8TOE - chains J and K of the 9 polymer chains in the assembly; structure by electron microscopy, 2.90 A resolution.

== Chain J ==
Molecule: DNA-directed RNA polymerase subunit beta'
From: Escherichia coli (strain K12)
Notes: EC 2.7.7.6
UniProtKB: P0A8T7 (RPOC_ECOLI); residues 1-1407 here = UniProt positions 1-1407
Amino-acid sequence (1407 residues; row label = number of the first residue in the row):
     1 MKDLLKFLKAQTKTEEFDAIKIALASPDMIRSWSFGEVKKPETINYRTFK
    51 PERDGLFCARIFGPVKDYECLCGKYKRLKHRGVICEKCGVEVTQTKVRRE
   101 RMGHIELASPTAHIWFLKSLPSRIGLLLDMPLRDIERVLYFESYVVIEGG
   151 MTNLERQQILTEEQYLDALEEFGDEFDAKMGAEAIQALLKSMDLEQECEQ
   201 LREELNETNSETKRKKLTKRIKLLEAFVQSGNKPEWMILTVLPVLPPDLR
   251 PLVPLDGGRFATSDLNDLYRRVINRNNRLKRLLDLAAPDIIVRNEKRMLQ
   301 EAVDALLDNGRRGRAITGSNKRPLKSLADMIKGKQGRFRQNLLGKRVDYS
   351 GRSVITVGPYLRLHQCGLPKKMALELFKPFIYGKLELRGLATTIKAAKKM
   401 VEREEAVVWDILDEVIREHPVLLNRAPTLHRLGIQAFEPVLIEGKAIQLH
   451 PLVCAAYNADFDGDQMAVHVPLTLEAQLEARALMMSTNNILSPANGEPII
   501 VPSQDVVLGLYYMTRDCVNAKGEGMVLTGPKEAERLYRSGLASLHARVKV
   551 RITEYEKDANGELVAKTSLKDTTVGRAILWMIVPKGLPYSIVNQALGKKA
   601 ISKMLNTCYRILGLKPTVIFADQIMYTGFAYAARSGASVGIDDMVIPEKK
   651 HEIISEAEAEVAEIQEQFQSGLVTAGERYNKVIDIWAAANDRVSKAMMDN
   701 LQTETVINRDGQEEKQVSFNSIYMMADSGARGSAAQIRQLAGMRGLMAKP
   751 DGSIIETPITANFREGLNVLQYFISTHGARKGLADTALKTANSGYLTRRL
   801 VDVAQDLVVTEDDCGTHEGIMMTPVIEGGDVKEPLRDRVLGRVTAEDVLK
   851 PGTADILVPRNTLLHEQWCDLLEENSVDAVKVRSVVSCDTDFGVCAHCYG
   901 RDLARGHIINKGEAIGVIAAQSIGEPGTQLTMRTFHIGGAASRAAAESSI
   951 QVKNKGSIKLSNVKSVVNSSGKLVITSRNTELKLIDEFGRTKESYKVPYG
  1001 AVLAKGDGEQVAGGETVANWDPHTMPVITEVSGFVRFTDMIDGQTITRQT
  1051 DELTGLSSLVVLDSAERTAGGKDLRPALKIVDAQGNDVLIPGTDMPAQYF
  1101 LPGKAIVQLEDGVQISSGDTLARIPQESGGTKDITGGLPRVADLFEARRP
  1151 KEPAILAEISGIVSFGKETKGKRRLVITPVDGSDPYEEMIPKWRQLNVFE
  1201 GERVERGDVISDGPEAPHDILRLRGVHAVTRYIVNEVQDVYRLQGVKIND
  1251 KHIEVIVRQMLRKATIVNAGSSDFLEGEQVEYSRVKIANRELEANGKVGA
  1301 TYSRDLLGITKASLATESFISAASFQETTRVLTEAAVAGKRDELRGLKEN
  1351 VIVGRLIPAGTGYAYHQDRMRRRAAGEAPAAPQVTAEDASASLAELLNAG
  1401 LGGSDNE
Unresolved in the structure: 1-15, 932-947, 1127-1134, 1375-1407
Ion coordination: Zn2+ site 1: C72, C85, C88; Mg2+: D460, D462, D464; Zn2+ site 2: C814, C888, C898
Swiss-Prot annotation at these positions:
  - binding site (Zn(2+)): C70, C72, C85, C88, C814, C888, C895, C898
  - binding site (Mg(2+)): D460, D462, D464
  - modified residue: K983 (N6-acetyllysine)
  - mutagenesis: Q504 (Q504P: Resistant to antibiotics salinamide A and B), N690 (N690D: Resistant to antibiotics salinamide A and B), M697 (M697V: Resistant to antibiotics salinamide A and B), A735 (A735T: Resistant to antibiotics salinamide A and B), R738 (R738C/H/P/S: Resistant to antibiotics salinamide A and B), A748 (A748E: Resistant to antibiotics salinamide A and B), P758 (P758S/T: Resistant to antibiotics salinamide A and B), F763 (F763C: Resistant to antibiotics salinamide A and B), S775 (S775A: Resistant to antibiotics salinamide A and B), A779 (A779T/V: Resistant to antibiotics salinamide A and B), R780 (R780C: Resistant to antibiotics salinamide A and B), G782 (G782A/C: Resistant to antibiotics salinamide A and B), 1 further mutagenesis entry in UniProt

== Chain K ==
Molecule: DNA-directed RNA polymerase subunit omega
From: Escherichia coli (strain K12)
Notes: EC 2.7.7.6
UniProtKB: P0A800 (RPOZ_ECOLI); residue numbers follow UniProt; this construct covers 1-91
Amino-acid sequence (91 residues; numbered 1 to 91; the number before each row is that of its first residue):
     1 MARVTVQDAVEKIGNRFDLVLVAARRARQMQVGGKDPLVPEENDKTTVIA
    51 LREIEEGLINNQILDVRERQEQQEQEAAELQAVTAIAEGRR
Unresolved in the structure: 1, 78-91

== Chain J / chain K interface ==
Contacting residue pairs (37; chain J residue first):
  H364(J) with V4(K)
  E414(J) with K45(K)
  V415(J) with K45(K), hydrogen bond (backbone-side chain)
  R417(J) with E42(K); N43(K), hydrogen bond (side chain-backbone)
  E418(J) with A2(K), hydrogen bond (side chain-backbone); D44(K); K45(K), hydrogen bond (side chain-backbone); V48(K)
  E438(J) with A2(K)
  T473(J) with R28(K)
  L474(J) with A27(K); R28(K); Q31(K); T47(K)
  E475(J) with A24(K); R28(K), salt bridge
  L478(J) with V20(K); A23(K); A24(K); T47(K)
  E479(J) with V20(K)
  R481(J) with A2(K), hydrogen bond (side chain-backbone); R3(K), hydrogen bond (side chain-backbone); V6(K); V48(K); L51(K)
  A482(J) with R16(K), hydrogen bond (backbone-side chain); V20(K), hydrophobic
  L483(J) with R16(K)
  T487(J) with V4(K), hydrogen bond (side chain-backbone); T5(K)
  R905(J) with R16(K)
  N910(J) with N15(K), hydrogen bond; R16(K)
  G1360(J) with F17(K)
  T1361(J) with L21(K)
Also at the interface, not in a pair above, chain J (28 interface residues in all): Q477, M485, N488, L614, K615, V618, K911, E913, A1364
Also at the interface, not in a pair above, chain K (24 interface residues in all): Q7, T46

== In short ==
Chain J and chain K form an interface of 28 and 24 residues respectively; the contacts include 9 hydrogen
bonds and 1 salt bridge. Polar contacts include E475(J)-R28(K), V415(J)-K45(K) and R417(J)-N43(K).
Here chain J is DNA-directed RNA polymerase subunit beta' and chain K is DNA-directed RNA polymerase subunit
omega, both from Escherichia coli (strain K12). Entry 8TOE (Escherichia coli RNA polymerase unwinding
intermediate (I1c) at the lambda PR promoter) was determined by electron microscopy, deposited together with
8TO1, 8TO6, 8TO8 and 8TOM.
